Entry 5F7F (X-ray diffraction, 1.50 A resolution); this record covers chain A.

== Chain A ==
Protein: T-cell immunoglobulin and mucin domain-containing protein 4
From: Homo sapiens
Reference sequence: Q96H15 (TIMD4_HUMAN); residues 3-113 here correspond to UniProt positions 24-134 (UniProt number = residue number + 21)
Chain sequence (113 residues; row label = number of the first residue in the row):
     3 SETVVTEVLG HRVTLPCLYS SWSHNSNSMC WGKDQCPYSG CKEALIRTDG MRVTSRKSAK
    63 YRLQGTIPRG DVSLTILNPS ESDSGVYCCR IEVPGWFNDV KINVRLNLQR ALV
Cystine bridges: Cys19-Cys91, Cys32-Cys43, Cys38-Cys90
Differences from the reference sequence: cloning artifact (114-115)

== Overview ==
Chain A is T-cell immunoglobulin and mucin domain-containing protein 4 (Homo sapiens); the structure, Human
T-cell immunoglobulin and mucin domain protein 4 (hTIM-4), was determined by X-ray diffraction, deposited
together with 5F70, 5F71 and 5F7H.
